Entry 7XHN (electron microscopy, 3.71 A resolution); this record covers chains N and J of the 20 polymer chains in the assembly.

Chain N:
Protein: Centromere protein N
From: Homo sapiens
UniProt: Q96H22 (CENPN_HUMAN); residue numbers follow UniProt; this construct covers 1-339
Sequence (345 residues; each row starts with the number of its first residue):
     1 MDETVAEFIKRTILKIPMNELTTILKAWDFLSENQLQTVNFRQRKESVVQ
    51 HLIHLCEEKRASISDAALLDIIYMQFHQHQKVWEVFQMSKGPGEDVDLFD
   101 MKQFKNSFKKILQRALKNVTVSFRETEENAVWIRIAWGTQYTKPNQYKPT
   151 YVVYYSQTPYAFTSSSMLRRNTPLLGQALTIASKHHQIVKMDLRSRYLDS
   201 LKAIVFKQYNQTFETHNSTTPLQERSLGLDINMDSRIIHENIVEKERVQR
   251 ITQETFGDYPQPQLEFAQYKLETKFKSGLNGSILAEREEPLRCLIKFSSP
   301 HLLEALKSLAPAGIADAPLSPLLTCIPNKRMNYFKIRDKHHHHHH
Disordered / not traced: 212-233, 277-288, 340-345
Differences from the reference sequence: expression tag (340-345)
Curated features (UniProtKB/Swiss-Prot):
  - modified residue (Phosphoserine): Ser226, Ser235, Ser282
  - mutagenesis: Arg11 (R11A: Decreases the binding to centromeres), Arg196 (R196A: Decreases the binding to centromeres)
From the paper describing this entry:
  - mutagenesis - K270A/K296A, K270E/K296E: decreased localization to centromere
  - mutagenesis - E3A/E7A, E3K/E7K: decreased localization

Chain J:
Molecule: 25-nt DNA strand
Sequence (25 nucleotides; numbered -26 to -2; the number before each row is that of its first residue; numbers below 1 keep their minus sign (DG-26 is residue -26)):
   -26 GCGGCCTCGGCACCGGGATTCTCGA

Chain N / chain J interface:
Residue-residue contacts (8):
  Met18(N) with DC-19(J), phosphate contact
  Arg44(N) with DT-20(J), salt bridge to the phosphate
  Lys45(N) with DC-21(J), phosphate contact; DT-20(J), salt bridge to the phosphate
  Met167(N) with DG-10(J), sugar contact
  Arg169(N) with DG-10(J), phosphate contact; DA-9(J), phosphate contact
  Arg170(N) with DA-9(J), salt bridge to the phosphate
Also at the interface, not in a pair above, chain N (8 interface residues in all): Pro17, Leu168

Overview:
8 residues of chain N face 5 of chain J across their interface; the contacts include 3 salt bridges. Polar
contacts include Arg44(N)-DT-20(J), Lys45(N)-DT-20(J) and Arg170(N)-DA-9(J). UniProt lists 2 mutagenesis sites
on chain N. The paper reports that K270A/K296A and K270E/K296E of chain N reduce localization to centromere;
E3A/E7A and E3K/E7K of chain N reduce localization.
Here chain N is Centromere protein N (Homo sapiens) and chain J is a 25-nt DNA strand. Entry 7XHN (Structure
of human inner kinetochore CCAN-DNA complex) was determined by electron microscopy, deposited together with
7XHO.
